Entry 3HCI (X-ray diffraction, 2.59 A resolution); this record covers chain A.

== Chain A ==
Protein: Peptide methionine sulfoxide reductase
From: Xanthomonas campestris pv. campestris
Notes: EC 1.8.4.11
UniProt: B0RWG5 (B0RWG5_XANCB); residues 1-154 here = UniProt positions 1-154
Chain sequence (154 residues; each row starts with the number of its first residue):
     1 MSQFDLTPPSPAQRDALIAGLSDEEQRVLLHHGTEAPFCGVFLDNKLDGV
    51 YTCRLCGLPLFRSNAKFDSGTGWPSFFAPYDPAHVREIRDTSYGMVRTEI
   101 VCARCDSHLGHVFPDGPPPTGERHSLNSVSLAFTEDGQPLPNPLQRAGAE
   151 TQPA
Not modelled in the structure: 1
Sequence notes: engineered mutation Ser125 (Cys in B0RWG5)
Metal / ion sites: Zn2+: Cys53, Cys56, Cys102, Cys105
Residues lining bound ligands: RSM ((2S)-2-(acetylamino)-N-methyl-4-[(R)-methylsulfinyl]butanamide): Thr34, Trp73, Met95, Arg97, Gly110, His111, Phe113, Ser125, Leu126, Asn127

== Summary ==
Bound to chain A: compound RSM. The Zn2+ site is built by Cys53, Cys56, Cys102 and Cys105.
Chain A is Peptide methionine sulfoxide reductase (Xanthomonas campestris pv. campestris); the structure,
Structure of MsrB from Xanthomonas campestris (complex-like form), was determined by X-ray diffraction
together with 3HCG, 3HCH and 3HCJ from the same study.
